5E63 - chains A and D of the 5 polymer chains in the assembly; structure by X-ray diffraction, 2.60 A resolution.

Chain A:
Protein: I-SmaMI LAGLIDADG meganuclease
Source organism: Sordaria macrospora (strain ATCC MYA-333 / DSM 997 / K(L3346) / K-hell)
UniProtKB: F7WD42 (F7WD42_SORMK); residues 1-302 here correspond to UniProt positions 114-415 (UniProt number = residue number + 113)
Sequence (302 residues; each row starts with the number of its first residue):
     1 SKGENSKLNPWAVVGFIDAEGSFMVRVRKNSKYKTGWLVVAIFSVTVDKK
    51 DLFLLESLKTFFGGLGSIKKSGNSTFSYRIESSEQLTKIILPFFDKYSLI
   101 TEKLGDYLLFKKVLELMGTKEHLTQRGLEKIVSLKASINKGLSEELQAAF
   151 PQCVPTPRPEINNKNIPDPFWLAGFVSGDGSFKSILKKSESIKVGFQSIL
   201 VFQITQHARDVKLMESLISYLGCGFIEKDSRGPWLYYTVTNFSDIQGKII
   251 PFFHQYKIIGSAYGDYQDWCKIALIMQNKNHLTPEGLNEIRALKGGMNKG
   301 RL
Not modelled in the structure: 1-7, 301-302
Sequence notes: conflict Asn165 (Leu278 in F7WD42), Gln267 (Met380 in F7WD42); engineered mutation Ala262 (Lys375 in F7WD42)
Ion coordination: Mg2+ site 1: Ala19, Asp179 (shared with 1 residue of chain C; DT15(D) of chain D); Mg2+ site 2: Glu20, Asp179 (shared with 1 residue of chain B; 1 residue of chain C; DT15(D) of chain D; 1 residue of chain E); Mg2+ site 3: Gly178 (shared with 1 residue of chain E)
Ligand contacts: 2-methoxyethanol (MXE): Lys49, Leu52, Phe76

Chain D:
Molecule: DNA left site top strand
Sequence (15 nucleotides; numbered 1 to 15; the number before each row is that of its first residue):
     1 GGTATCCTCCATTAT
Ion coordination: Mg2+ site 1: DT15 (shared with Ala19(A), Asp179(A) of chain A; 1 residue of chain C)

How chain A and chain D interact:
Pairs across the interface (32; chain A residue first):
  Ala19(A) with DT15(D), phosphate contact
  Lys32(A) with DG2(D), sugar contact; DT3(D), base contact
  Tyr33(A) with DT3(D), phosphate contact; DA4(D), hydrogen bond to the base
  Lys34(A) with DG2(D), salt bridge to the phosphate; DT3(D), hydrogen bond to the phosphate
  Leu38(A) with DT5(D), base contact
  Val40(A) with DT5(D), base contact
  Lys69(A) with DC7(D), phosphate contact; DT8(D), salt bridge to the phosphate
  Lys70(A) with DC9(D), base contact
  Ser71(A) with DC9(D), base contact; DC10(D), hydrogen bond to the base
  Glu81(A) with DC6(D), base contact; DC7(D), hydrogen bond to the base
  Ser82(A) with DT5(D), hydrogen bond to the phosphate
  Ser83(A) with DT5(D), hydrogen bond to the phosphate
  Glu84(A) with DT5(D), phosphate contact
  Lys120(A) with DA4(D), phosphate contact
  His122(A) with DA4(D), salt bridge to the phosphate
  Leu123(A) with DT3(D), phosphate contact; DA4(D), phosphate contact
  Asp179(A) with DT15(D), phosphate contact
  Thr205(A) with DT15(D), phosphate contact
  Gln206(A) with DT15(D), hydrogen bond to the phosphate
  His207(A) with DA14(D), salt bridge to the phosphate; DT15(D), hydrogen bond to the phosphate
  Trp234(A) with DT13(D), phosphate contact; DA14(D), hydrogen bond to the phosphate; DT15(D), base contact
  Tyr236(A) with DT15(D), base contact
Interface residues without a listed pair, chain A (28 interface residues in all): Arg28, Ser67, Arg79, Lys140, Asp229, Arg231

In short:
28 residues of chain A face 12 of chain D across their interface; the contacts include 9 hydrogen bonds and 4
salt bridges. Polar pairs include Tyr33(A)-DA4(D), Ser71(A)-DC10(D) and Glu81(A)-DC7(D). Chain A binds
2-methoxyethanol. Ala19(A), Asp179(A) and DT15(D) form the Mg2+ site 1.
Here chain A is I-SmaMI LAGLIDADG meganuclease (Sordaria macrospora (strain ATCC MYA-333 / DSM 997 / K(L3346)
/ K-hell)) and chain D is DNA left site top strand. Entry 5E63 (K262A mutant of I-SmaMI) was determined by
X-ray diffraction, deposited together with 5E5O, 5E5P, 5E5S and 5E67.
